PDB entry 6B47 | electron microscopy, 3.20 A resolution | chains A and M of the 11 polymer chains in the assembly

Chain A:
Molecule: CRISPR-associated protein Csy1
Organism: Pseudomonas aeruginosa (strain UCBPP-PA14)
UniProtKB: Q02ML9 (CSY1_PSEAB); numbering as in UniProt (aligned over 1-434)
Sequence (436 residues; row label = number of the first residue in the row; numbers below 1 keep their minus sign (Gly-1 is residue -1)):
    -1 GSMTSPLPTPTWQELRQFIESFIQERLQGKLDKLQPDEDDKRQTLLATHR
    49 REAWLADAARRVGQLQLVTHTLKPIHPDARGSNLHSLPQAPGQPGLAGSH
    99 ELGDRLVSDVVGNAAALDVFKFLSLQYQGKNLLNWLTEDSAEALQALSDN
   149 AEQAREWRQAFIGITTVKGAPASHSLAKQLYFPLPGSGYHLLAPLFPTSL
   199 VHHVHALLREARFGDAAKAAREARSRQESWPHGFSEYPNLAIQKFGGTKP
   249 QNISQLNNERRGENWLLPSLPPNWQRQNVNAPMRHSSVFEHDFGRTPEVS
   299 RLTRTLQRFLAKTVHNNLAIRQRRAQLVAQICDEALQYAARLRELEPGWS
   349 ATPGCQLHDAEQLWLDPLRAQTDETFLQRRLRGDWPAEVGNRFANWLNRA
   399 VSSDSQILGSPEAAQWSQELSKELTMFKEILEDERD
Disordered / not traced: -1 to 10
Differences from the reference sequence: expression tag (-1 to 0)

Chain M:
Molecule: Pseudomonas aeruginosa strain SMC4485 CRISPR repeat sequence
Organism: Pseudomonas aeruginosa
Sequence (60 nucleotides; numbered 1 to 60; the number before each row is that of its first residue):
     1 CUAAGAAAUUCACGGCGGGCUUGAUGUCCGCGUCUACCUGGUUCACUGCC
    51 GUGUAGGCAG

Interface between chain A and chain M:
Contacting residue pairs (14; chain A residue first):
  Ser173(A) - A4(M)  base contact
  Ser173(A) - G5(M)  hydrogen bond to the base
  Lys176(A) - A3(M)  phosphate contact
  Lys176(A) - A4(M)  salt bridge to the phosphate
  Lys176(A) - G5(M)  hydrogen bond to the base
  Gln177(A) - A4(M)  hydrogen bond to the base
  Leu178(A) - U2(M)  sugar contact
  Leu178(A) - A3(M)  phosphate contact
  Leu178(A) - A4(M)  sugar contact
  Tyr179(A) - C1(M)  stacking on the base
  Tyr179(A) - U2(M)  hydrogen bond to the phosphate
  Tyr187(A) - C1(M)  base contact
  Pro192(A) - A3(M)  base contact
  Leu193(A) - A3(M)  hydrogen bond to the base
Interface residues without a listed pair, chain A (12 interface residues in all): Leu174, Ala175, Phe194, Pro195
Interface residues without a listed pair, chain M (6 interface residues in all): A6

Summary:
12 residues of chain A and 6 residues of chain M are in contact, with 5 hydrogen bonds, 1 salt bridge and 1
aromatic stacking contact. Polar pairs include Ser173(A)-G5(M), Lys176(A)-G5(M) and Gln177(A)-A4(M).
Chain A is CRISPR-associated protein Csy1 (Pseudomonas aeruginosa (strain UCBPP-PA14)) and chain M is
Pseudomonas aeruginosa strain SMC4485 CRISPR repeat sequence (Pseudomonas aeruginosa); the structure, Cryo-EM
structure of Type I-F CRISPR crRNA-guided Csy surveillance complex with bound anti-CRISPR protein AcrF2, was
determined by electron microscopy, deposited together with 6B44, 6B45, 6B46 and 6B48.
